Entry 4YA4 (X-ray diffraction, 2.90 A resolution); this record covers chains R and S of the 28 polymer chains in the assembly.

[Chain R]
Protein: Proteasome subunit alpha type-5
Organism: Saccharomyces cerevisiae S288c
Notes: EC 3.4.25.1
UniProtKB: P32379 (PSA5_YEAST); residues -7 to 252 here correspond to UniProt positions 1-260 (UniProt number = residue number + 8)
Sequence (260 residues; row label = number of the first residue in the row; numbers below 1 keep their minus sign (Met-7 is residue -7)):
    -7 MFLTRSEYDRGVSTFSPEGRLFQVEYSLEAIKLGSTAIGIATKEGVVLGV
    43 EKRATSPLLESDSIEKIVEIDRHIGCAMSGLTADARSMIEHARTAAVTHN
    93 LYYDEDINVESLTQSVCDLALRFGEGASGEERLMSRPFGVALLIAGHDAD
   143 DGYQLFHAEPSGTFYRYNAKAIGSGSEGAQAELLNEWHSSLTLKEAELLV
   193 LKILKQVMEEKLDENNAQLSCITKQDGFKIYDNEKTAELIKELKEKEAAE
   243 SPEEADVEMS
Not modelled in the structure: -7 to 0, 118-124, 243-252

[Chain S]
Protein: Proteasome subunit alpha type-6
Organism: Saccharomyces cerevisiae S288c
Notes: EC 3.4.25.1
UniProtKB: P40302 (PSA6_YEAST); residues 0-233 here correspond to UniProt positions 1-234 (UniProt number = residue number + 1)
Sequence (234 residues; numbered 0 to 233; the number before each row is that of its first residue; numbering starts at 0):
     0 MFRNNYDGDTVTFSPTGRLFQVEYALEAIKQGSVTVGLRSNTHAVLVALK
    50 RNADELSSYQKKIIKCDEHMGLSLAGLAPDARVLSNYLRQQCNYSSLVFN
   100 RKLAVERAGHLLCDKAQKNTQSYGGRPYGVGLLIIGYDKSGAHLLEFQPS
   150 GNVTELYGTAIGARSQGAKTYLERTLDTFIKIDGNPDELIKAGVEAISQS
   200 LRDESLTVDNLSIAIVGKDTPFTIYDGEAVAKYI
Not modelled in the structure: 0-2
Swiss-Prot annotation at these positions:
  - modified residue: Ser13 (Phosphoserine)
  - cross-link: Lys190 (Glycyl lysine isopeptide (Lys-Gly) (interchain with G-Cter in ubiquitin))

[How chain R and chain S interact]
Pairs across the interface (45):
  Arg2(R) - Gly7(S)
  Ser5(R) - Gly123(S)
  Ser5(R) - Arg125(S)
  Thr6(R) - Gly7(S)
  Thr6(R) - Gln20(S)
  Phe7(R) - Gln20(S)  hydrogen bond (backbone-side chain)
  Phe7(R) - Tyr23(S)
  Phe7(R) - Leu76(S)  hydrophobic
  Phe7(R) - Arg125(S)
  Phe7(R) - Pro126(S)
  Ser8(R) - Tyr23(S)
  Pro9(R) - Tyr23(S)  hydrophobic
  Pro9(R) - Glu26(S)
  Glu10(R) - Glu26(S)
  Glu10(R) - Gln30(S)
  Gly11(R) - Tyr23(S)
  Gly11(R) - Ala27(S)
  Leu13(R) - Arg125(S)
  Gln106(R) - Arg81(S)  hydrogen bond
  Asp110(R) - Arg81(S)  salt bridge
  Leu113(R) - Pro78(S)  hydrophobic
  Leu113(R) - Asp79(S)
  Leu113(R) - Arg125(S)
  Ser153(R) - Pro78(S)
  Gly154(R) - Pro78(S)
  Thr155(R) - Gln59(S)
  Phe156(R) - Gln59(S)
  Tyr157(R) - Arg50(S)  hydrogen bond (side chain-backbone)
  Tyr157(R) - Ala52(S)
  Tyr157(R) - Ser57(S)
  Tyr157(R) - Gln59(S)
  Arg158(R) - Ser56(S)
  Arg158(R) - Ser57(S)  hydrogen bond (backbone-backbone)
  Tyr159(R) - Ala52(S)
  Tyr159(R) - Asp53(S)
  Tyr159(R) - Leu55(S)
  Tyr159(R) - Ser56(S)
  Asn160(R) - Leu55(S)  hydrogen bond (backbone-backbone)
  Ala161(R) - Leu55(S)
  Gln172(R) - Asp53(S)  hydrogen bond
  Gln172(R) - Leu55(S)
  Leu175(R) - Leu55(S)
  Leu176(R) - Glu54(S)
  Leu176(R) - Leu55(S)  hydrophobic
  Trp179(R) - Leu55(S)  hydrophobic
Interface residues without a listed pair, chain R (27 interface residues in all): Gly3, Glu117
Interface residues without a listed pair, chain S (25 interface residues in all): Asp6, Ala24, Asn51, Gly128

[In short]
27 residues of chain R and 25 residues of chain S are in contact, with 6 hydrogen bonds and 1 salt bridge.
Polar pairs include Asp110(R)-Arg81(S), Phe7(R)-Gln20(S) and Gln106(R)-Arg81(S).
Here chain R is Proteasome subunit alpha type-5 and chain S is Proteasome subunit alpha type-6, both from
Saccharomyces cerevisiae S288c. Entry 4YA4 (Yeast 20S proteasome beta2-H114D mutant) was determined by X-ray
diffraction, deposited together with 4Y69, 4Y6A, 4Y6V, 4Y6Z, 4Y70, 4Y74 and 34 further entries.
